7ZPO - chains H and I of the 10 polymer chains in the assembly; structure by electron microscopy, 3.24 A resolution.

# Chain H
Name: Ktr system potassium uptake protein A
From: Vibrio alginolyticus
UniProt: O87952 (KTRA_VIBAL); residue numbers follow UniProt; this construct covers 1-220
Sequence (220 residues; numbered 1 to 220; the number before each row is that of its first residue):
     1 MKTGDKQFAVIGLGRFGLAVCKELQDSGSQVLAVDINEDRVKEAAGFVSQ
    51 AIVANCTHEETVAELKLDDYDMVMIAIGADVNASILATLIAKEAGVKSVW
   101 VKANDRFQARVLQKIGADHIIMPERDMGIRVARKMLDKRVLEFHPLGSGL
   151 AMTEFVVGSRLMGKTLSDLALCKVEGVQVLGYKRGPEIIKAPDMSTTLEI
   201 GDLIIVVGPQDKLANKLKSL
Not modelled in the structure: 1-5, 138-220
Ligand contacts: ADP (adenosine-5'-diphosphate): Ile-11, Gly-12, Leu-13, Gly-14, Arg-15, Phe-16, Asp-35, Ile-36, Asn-37, Arg-40, Ala-54, Asn-55, Cys-56, Thr-57, Ala-76, Ile-77, Gly-78, Ala-79, Ala-83, Lys-102
UniProt features mapped onto this chain:
  - binding site (ATP): Arg-15, Asp-35 to Asn-37, Asn-55, Cys-56, Ile-77 to Ala-79, Lys-102 to Asn-104, Glu-124

# Chain I
Name: Ktr system potassium uptake protein B
From: Vibrio alginolyticus
UniProt: O87953 (KTRB_VIBAL); numbering as in UniProt (aligned over 1-455)
Sequence (455 residues; each row starts with the number of its first residue):
     1 MTQFHQRGVFYVPDGKRDKAKGGEPRIILLSFLGVLLPSAVLLTLPVFSV
    51 SGLSITDALFTATSAISVTGLGVVDTGQHFTLAGKILLMCLMQIGGLGQM
   101 TLSAVLLYMFGVRLSLRQQALAKEALGQERQVNLRRLVKKIVTFALVAEA
   151 IGFVFLSYRWVPEMGWQTGMFYALFHSISAFNNAGFALFSDSMMSFVNDP
   201 LVSFTLAGLFIFGGLGFTVIGDVWRHWRKGFHFLHIHTKIMLIATPLLLL
   251 VGTVLFWLLERHNPNTMGSLTTGGQWLAAFFQSASARTAGFNSVDLTQFT
   301 QPALLIMIVLMLIGAGSTSTGGGIKVSTFAVAFMATWTFLRQKKHVVMFK
   351 RTVNWPTVTKSLAIIVVSGAILTTAMFLLMLTEKASFDKVMFETISAFAT
   401 VGLTAGLTAELSEPGKYIMIVVMIIGRIGPLTLAYMLARPEPTLIKYPED
   451 TVLTG
Not modelled in the structure: 1-6, 17-20, 123-131
Ion coordination: K+: Val-68, Thr-69, Asn-183, Ala-184, Ala-289, Thr-400, Val-401
UniProt features mapped onto this chain:
  - mutagenesis: Gly-70 (G70A/S: Decrease in K(+) uptake activity; G70D: Exhibits very low K(+) uptake activity), Gly-185 (G185A/D: Decrease in K(+) uptake activity; G185S: Exhibits very low K(+) uptake activity), Gly-290 (G290A: Decrease in K(+) uptake activity; G290D/S: Lack of K(+) uptake activity), Gly-314 (G314A: Does not affect Vmax for K(+) transport), Gly-316 (G316A/S: Increases Vmax for K(+) transport), Ser-317 (S317C: Increases Vmax for K(+) transport), Thr-318 (T318C: Does not affect Vmax for K(+) transport), Thr-320 (T320C: Increases Vmax for K(+) transport), Gly-321 (G321A/S: Increases Vmax for K(+) transport), Gly-322 (G322C: Increases Vmax for K(+) transport), Gly-323 (G323S: Increases Vmax for K(+) transport), Ile-324 (I324C: Increases Vmax for K(+) transport), 5 further mutagenesis entries in UniProt

# Chain H / chain I interface
Pairs across the interface (7):
  Gln-25(H) with Phe-233(I)
  Ala-45(H) with Arg-351(I), hydrogen bond (backbone-side chain)
  Gly-46(H) with Phe-233(I)
  Phe-47(H) with Phe-233(I)
  Val-48(H) with His-232(I); Phe-233(I)
  Ser-49(H) with His-232(I), hydrogen bond (backbone-side chain)
Also at the interface, not in a pair above, chain H (7 interface residues in all): Gln-50
Also at the interface, not in a pair above, chain I (4 interface residues in all): Lys-350

# In short
7 residues of chain H face 4 of chain I across their interface, with 2 hydrogen bonds. Among the polar pairs
are Ala-45(H)/Arg-351(I) and Ser-49(H)/His-232(I). Chain H binds ADP. From UniProt: 13 ATP-binding residues on
chain H; 17 mutagenesis sites on chain I.
Chain H is Ktr system potassium uptake protein A and chain I is Ktr system potassium uptake protein B, both
from Vibrio alginolyticus; the structure, native KtrAB complex, was determined by electron microscopy.
